6KNB - chains B and G of the 7 polymer chains in the assembly; structure by electron microscopy, 6.90 A resolution (low resolution: residue-level contacts below are approximate; hydrogen-bond / salt-bridge calls are withheld).

Chain B:
Name: DNA polymerase D DP2 (DNA polymerase II large) subunit
From: Thermococcus kodakarensis
Chain sequence (1324 residues; each row starts with the number of its first residue):
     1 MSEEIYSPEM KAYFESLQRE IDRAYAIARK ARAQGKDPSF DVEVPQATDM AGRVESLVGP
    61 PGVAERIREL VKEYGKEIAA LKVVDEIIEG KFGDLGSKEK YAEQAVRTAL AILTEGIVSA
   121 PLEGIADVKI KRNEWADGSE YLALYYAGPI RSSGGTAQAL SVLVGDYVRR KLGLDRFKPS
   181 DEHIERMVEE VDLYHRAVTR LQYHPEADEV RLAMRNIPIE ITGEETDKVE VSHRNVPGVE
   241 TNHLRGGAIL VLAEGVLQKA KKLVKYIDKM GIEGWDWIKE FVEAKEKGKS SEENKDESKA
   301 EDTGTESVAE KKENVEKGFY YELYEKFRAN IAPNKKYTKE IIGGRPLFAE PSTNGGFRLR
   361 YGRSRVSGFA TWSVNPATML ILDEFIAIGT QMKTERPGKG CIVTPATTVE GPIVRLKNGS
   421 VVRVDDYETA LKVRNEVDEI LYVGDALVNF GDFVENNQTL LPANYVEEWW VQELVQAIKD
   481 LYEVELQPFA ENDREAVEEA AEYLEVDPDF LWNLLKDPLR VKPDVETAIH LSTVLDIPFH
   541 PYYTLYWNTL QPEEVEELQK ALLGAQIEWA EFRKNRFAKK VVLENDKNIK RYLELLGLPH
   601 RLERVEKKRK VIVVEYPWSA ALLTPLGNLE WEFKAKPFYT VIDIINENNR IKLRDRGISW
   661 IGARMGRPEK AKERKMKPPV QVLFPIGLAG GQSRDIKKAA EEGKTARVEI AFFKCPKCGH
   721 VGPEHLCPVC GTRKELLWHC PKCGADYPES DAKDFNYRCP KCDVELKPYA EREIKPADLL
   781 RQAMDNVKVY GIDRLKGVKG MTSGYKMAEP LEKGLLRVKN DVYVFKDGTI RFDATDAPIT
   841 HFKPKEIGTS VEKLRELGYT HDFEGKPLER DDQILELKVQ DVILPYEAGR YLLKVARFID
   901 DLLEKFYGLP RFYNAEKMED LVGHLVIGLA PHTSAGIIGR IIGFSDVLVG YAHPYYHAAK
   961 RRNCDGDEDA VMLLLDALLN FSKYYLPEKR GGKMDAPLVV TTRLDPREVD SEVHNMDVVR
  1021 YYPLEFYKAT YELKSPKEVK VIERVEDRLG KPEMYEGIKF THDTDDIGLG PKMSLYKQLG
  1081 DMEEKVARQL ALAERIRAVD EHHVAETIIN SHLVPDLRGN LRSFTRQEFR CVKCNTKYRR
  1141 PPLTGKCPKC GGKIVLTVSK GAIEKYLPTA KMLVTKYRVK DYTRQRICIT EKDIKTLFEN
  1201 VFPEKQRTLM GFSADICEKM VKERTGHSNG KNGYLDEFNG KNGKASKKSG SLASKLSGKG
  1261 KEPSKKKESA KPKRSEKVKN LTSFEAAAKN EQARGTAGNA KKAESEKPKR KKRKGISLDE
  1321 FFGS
Disordered / not traced: 1-7, 289-314, 365-371, 383-399, 663-676, 1048-1079, 1199-1203, 1229-1324
Disulfide bonds: Cys727-Cys730
Reported in the primary citation:
  - catalytic residues: Asp965, Asp967

Chain G:
Molecule: temp35DNA
Sequence (30 nucleotides; each row starts with the number of its first residue):
     6 CTACATGTCG TCAGGATTCC AGGCAGTTCG
Disordered / not traced: 6-10

Chain B / chain G interface:
Residue-residue contacts (10; chain B residue first):
  Gly1080(B) with DC14(G); DG15(G)
  Asp1081(B) with DG15(G)
  Glu1084(B) with DC14(G)
  Lys1133(B) with DG19(G)
  Ala1162(B) with DG15(G)
  Lys1165(B) with DG15(G); DT16(G)
  Tyr1166(B) with DC14(G); DG15(G)
Other interface residues (no listed pair), chain G (5 interface residues in all): DT13

Overview:
7 residues of chain B and 5 residues of chain G are in contact. The paper reports catalytic residues Asp965(B)
and Asp967(B).
Chain B is DNA polymerase D DP2 (DNA polymerase II large) subunit (Thermococcus kodakarensis) and chain G is
temp35DNA; the structure, PolD-PCNA-DNA (form A), was determined by electron microscopy (same publication as
6KNC).
